5T2O - chains A and C of the 3 polymer chains in the assembly; structure by X-ray diffraction, 2.80 A resolution.

Chain A:
Name: I-OnuI_e-ag011377
Organism: synthetic construct
Amino-acid sequence (302 residues; numbered 2 to 303; the number before each row is that of its first residue):
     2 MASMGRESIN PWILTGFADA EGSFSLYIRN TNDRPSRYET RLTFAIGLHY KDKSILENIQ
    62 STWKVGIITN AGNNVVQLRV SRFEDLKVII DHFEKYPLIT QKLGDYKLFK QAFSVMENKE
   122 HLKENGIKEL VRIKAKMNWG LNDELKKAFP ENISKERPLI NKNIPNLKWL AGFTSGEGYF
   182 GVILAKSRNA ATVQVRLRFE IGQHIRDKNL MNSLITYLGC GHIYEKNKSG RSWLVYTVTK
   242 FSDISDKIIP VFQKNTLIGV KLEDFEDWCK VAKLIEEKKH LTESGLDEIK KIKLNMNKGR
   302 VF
Not modelled in the structure: 2-7, 188-190
Ion coordination: Ca2+ site 1: Ala-21, Glu-178 (shared with 1 residue of chain B; DT16(C) of chain C); Ca2+ site 2: Glu-22, Gly-177 (shared with 1 residue of chain B; DA15(C) of chain C)

Chain C:
Molecule: 26-nt DNA strand
Sequence (26 nucleotides; numbered 1 to 26; the number before each row is that of its first residue):
     1 CCGCAGACGT AGAAATTTTC CGGCCC
Ion coordination: Ca2+ site 1: DA15 (shared with Glu-22(A), Gly-177(A) of chain A; 1 residue of chain B); Ca2+ site 2: DT16 (shared with Ala-21(A), Glu-178(A) of chain A; 1 residue of chain B)

Chain A / chain C interface:
Pairs across the interface (55):
  Ala-21(A) with DT16(C), phosphate contact
  Glu-22(A) with DA15(C), phosphate contact; DT16(C), phosphate contact
  Gly-23(A) with DT17(C), phosphate contact
  Ser-24(A) with DT16(C), sugar contact; DT17(C), phosphate contact
  Ser-26(A) with DT18(C), base contact
  Tyr-28(A) with DT19(C), phosphate contact; DC20(C), hydrogen bond to the phosphate
  Arg-30(A) with DC20(C), sugar contact; DC21(C), salt bridge to the phosphate
  Arg-42(A) with DC20(C), base contact
  Gly-48(A) with DA15(C), sugar contact; DT16(C), base contact
  Leu-49(A) with DA15(C), sugar contact
  His-50(A) with DA14(C), phosphate contact; DA15(C), hydrogen bond to the phosphate
  Asn-75(A) with DA14(C), phosphate contact
  Val-76(A) with DA15(C), base contact
  Gln-78(A) with DT17(C), hydrogen bond to the base; DT18(C), base contact
  Arg-80(A) with DT18(C), hydrogen bond to the base; DT19(C), hydrogen bond to the base
  Lys-103(A) with DT16(C), sugar contact; DT17(C), salt bridge to the phosphate
  Lys-135(A) with DT18(C), salt bridge to the phosphate
  Met-138(A) with DT18(C), phosphate contact
  Asn-139(A) with DT17(C), phosphate contact; DT18(C), hydrogen bond to the phosphate
  Trp-140(A) with DT16(C), base contact; DT17(C), phosphate contact; DT18(C), hydrogen bond to the phosphate
  Gly-141(A) with DT18(C), phosphate contact
  Asn-143(A) with DT19(C), hydrogen bond to the phosphate
  Glu-178(A) with DT16(C), phosphate contact
  Gln-195(A) with DC4(C), base contact; DA5(C), hydrogen bond to the base
  Arg-197(A) with DA5(C), hydrogen bond to the base; DG6(C), hydrogen bond to the base
  Arg-199(A) with DA7(C), base contact; DC8(C), base contact
  His-223(A) with DG6(C), salt bridge to the phosphate; DA7(C), phosphate contact
  Tyr-225(A) with DG6(C), sugar contact; DA7(C), hydrogen bond to the phosphate; DC8(C), base contact
  Lys-227(A) with DG9(C), hydrogen bond to the base; DT10(C), base contact
  Lys-229(A) with DG12(C), hydrogen bond to the base; DA13(C), base contact
  Thr-240(A) with DA5(C), sugar contact; DG6(C), phosphate contact
  Lys-241(A) with DA5(C), phosphate contact
  Phe-242(A) with DA5(C), hydrogen bond to the phosphate
  His-281(A) with DC4(C), salt bridge to the phosphate
Other interface residues (no listed pair), chain A (40 interface residues in all): Phe-25, Asp-53, Val-196, Arg-207, Asn-228, Trp-234
Other interface residues (no listed pair), chain C (18 interface residues in all): DA11

Summary:
40 residues of chain A face 18 of chain C across their interface; the contacts include 15 hydrogen bonds and 5
salt bridges. Polar pairs include Gln-78(A)/DT17(C), Arg-80(A)/DT18(C) and Arg-80(A)/DT19(C). Ala-21(A),
Glu-178(A) and DT16(C) coordinate Ca2+ site 2.
Chain A is I-OnuI_e-ag011377 (synthetic construct) and chain C is a 26-nt DNA strand; the structure,
Engineered variant of I-OnuI meganuclease targeting the Anopheles AGAP011377 gene; harbors 53 point mutations
relative to ..., was determined by X-ray diffraction (same publication as 5T2H and 5T2N).
